6VI0 - chains B and I of the 12 polymer chains in the assembly; structure by electron microscopy, 3.43 A resolution.

[Chain B]
Protein: Envelope glycoprotein gp41
Source organism: Human immunodeficiency virus 1
UniProt: Q2N0S6 (Q2N0S6_9HIV1); residues 512-664 here correspond to UniProt positions 509-661 (UniProt number = residue number - 3)
Amino-acid sequence (153 residues; each row starts with the number of its first residue):
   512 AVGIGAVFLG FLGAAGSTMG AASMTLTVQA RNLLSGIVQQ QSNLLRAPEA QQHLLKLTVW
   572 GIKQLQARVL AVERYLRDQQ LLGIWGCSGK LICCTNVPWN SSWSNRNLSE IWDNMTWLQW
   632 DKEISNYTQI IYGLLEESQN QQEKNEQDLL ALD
Not modelled in the structure: 512-517, 548-563
Disulfide bonds: Cys-598/Cys-604
Covalent attachments: N-acetylglucosamine (NAG) linked to Asn-611, Asn-637
Differences from the reference sequence: conflict Pro-559 (Ile556 in Q2N0S6), Cys-605 (Thr602 in Q2N0S6)

[Chain I]
Protein: BG505 gp120
Source organism: Human immunodeficiency virus 1
UniProt: Q2N0S6 (Q2N0S6_9HIV1); the construct lacks a stretch of the UniProt sequence and is renumbered around it, so the offset changes along the chain: 31-141 = UniProt 30-140; 150-185 = UniProt 141-176; 189-309 = UniProt 188-308; 312-321 = UniProt 309-318; 2 more segments
Amino-acid sequence (481 residues; each row starts with the number of its first residue; note: 14 numbers in that range are skipped by the numbering (no residue carries them; nothing is unmodelled there); a row labelled like 185A-185K holds insertion residues (185A, then the next letters in order)):
    31 AENLWVTVYY GVPVWKDAET TLFCASDAKA YETEKHNVWA THACVPTDPN PQEIHLENVT
    91 EEFNMWKNNM VEQMHTDIIS LWDQSLKPCV KLTPLCVTLQ CTNVTNNITD D
   150 MRGELKNCSF NMTTELRDKK QKVYSLFYRL DVVQIN
185A-185K ENQGNRSNNSN
   189 KEYRLINCNT SACTQACPKV SFEPIPIHYC APAGFAILKC KDKKFNGTGP CPSVSTVQCT
   249 HGIKPVVSTQ LLLNGSLAEE EVMIRSENIT NNAKNILVQF NTPVQINCTR PNNNTRKSIR
   309 I
   312 GPGQAFYATG
  321A D
   322 IIGDIRQAHC NVSKATWNET LGKVVKQLRK HFGNNTIIRF ANSSGGDLEV TTHSFNCGGE
   382 FFYCNTSGLF NSTWISN
   400 TSVQGSNSTG SNDSITLPCR IKQIINMWQR IGQCMYAPPI QGVIRCVSNI TGLILTRDGG
   460 STNSTTETFR PGGGDMRDNW RSELYKYKVV KIEPLGVAPT RCKRRVVGRR RRRR
Not modelled in the structure: 31-32, 185A-185K, 400-409, 506-513
Disulfide bonds: Cys-54/Cys-74, Cys-119/Cys-205, Cys-126/Cys-196, Cys-131/Cys-157, Cys-201/Cys-433, Cys-218/Cys-247, Cys-228/Cys-239, Cys-296/Cys-331, Cys-378/Cys-445, Cys-385/Cys-418
Covalent attachments: N-acetylglucosamine (NAG) linked to Asn-88, Asn-133, Asn-156, Asn-160, Asn-234, Asn-295, Asn-301, Asn-332, Asn-339, Asn-355, Asn-363, Asn-386, Asn-392, Asn-448; glycan linked to Asn-197, Asn-262, Asn-276
Differences from the reference sequence: conflict Cys-201 (Ile200 in Q2N0S6), Asn-332 (Thr330 in Q2N0S6), Cys-433 (Ala430 in Q2N0S6), Cys-501 (Ala498 in Q2N0S6), Arg-509 (Glu506 in Q2N0S6), Arg-510 (Lys507 in Q2N0S6); expression tag (512-513)
From the paper describing this entry:
  - post-translational modification sites: Asn-276

[Interface between chain B and chain I]
Residue-residue contacts (8; chain B residue first):
  Glu-657(B) / Arg-504(I)  salt bridge
  Gln-658(B) / Thr-499(I)
  Gln-658(B) / Arg-500(I)
  Gln-658(B) / Cys-501(I)  hydrogen bond
  Leu-661(B) / Cys-501(I)  hydrophobic
  Leu-661(B) / Lys-502(I)
  Ala-662(B) / Arg-500(I)
  Asp-664(B) / Lys-502(I)  hydrogen bond (backbone-side chain)
Other interface residues (no listed pair), chain I (6 interface residues in all): Tyr-39

[In short]
5 residues of chain B face 6 of chain I across their interface, with 2 hydrogen bonds and 1 salt bridge. Polar
contacts include Glu-657(B)/Arg-504(I), Gln-658(B)/Cys-501(I) and Asp-664(B)/Lys-502(I). N-acetylglucosamine
is covalently linked to Asn-611(B) and Asn-637(B). The paper reports a modification site at Asn-276(I).
Here chain B is Envelope glycoprotein gp41 and chain I is BG505 gp120, both from Human immunodeficiency virus
1. Entry 6VI0 (Cryo-EM structure of VRC01.23 in complex with HIV-1 Env BG505 DS.SOSIP) was determined by
electron microscopy.
